PDB entry 3MZQ | X-ray diffraction, 1.50 A resolution | chain A

[Chain A]
Protein: Ribonuclease pancreatic
From: Bos taurus
Notes: EC 3.1.27.5
UniProt: P61823 (RNAS1_BOVIN); residues -3 to 124 here correspond to UniProt positions 23-150 (UniProt number = residue number + 26)
Sequence (128 residues; each row starts with the number of its first residue; numbers below 1 keep their minus sign (Pro-3 is residue -3)):
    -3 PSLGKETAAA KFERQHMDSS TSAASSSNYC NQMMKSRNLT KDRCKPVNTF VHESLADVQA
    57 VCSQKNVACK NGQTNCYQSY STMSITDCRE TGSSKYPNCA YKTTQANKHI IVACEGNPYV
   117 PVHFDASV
Not modelled in the structure: -3 to 0
Cystine bridges: Cys26-Cys84, Cys40-Cys95, Cys58-Cys110, Cys65-Cys72
UniProt features mapped onto this chain:
  - active site: His12 (Proton acceptor), His119 (Proton donor)
  - binding site (substrate): Lys7, Arg10, Lys41 to Thr45, Lys66, Arg85
  - glycosylation: Lys1 (N-linked (Glc) (glycation) lysine), Lys7 (N-linked (Glc) (glycation) lysine), Asn34 (N-linked (GlcNAc...) asparagine), Lys37 (N-linked (Glc) (glycation) lysine), Lys41 (N-linked (Glc) (glycation) lysine)

[Overview]
From UniProt: active-site residues His12 and His119 and 9 substrate-binding residues.
Chain A is Ribonuclease pancreatic (Bos taurus); the structure, RNase crystals grown by the hanging drop
method, was determined by X-ray diffraction (same publication as 3MZR, 3N02, 3N03, 3N0B and 3N0C).
